Entry 1QOV (X-ray diffraction, 2.10 A resolution); this record covers chains L and M of the 3 polymer chains in the assembly.

== Chain L ==
Molecule: Photosynthetic reaction center
From: Rhodobacter sphaeroides
UniProtKB: P02954 (RCEL_RHOSH); residue numbers follow UniProt; this construct covers 1-281
Amino-acid sequence (281 residues; each row starts with the number of its first residue):
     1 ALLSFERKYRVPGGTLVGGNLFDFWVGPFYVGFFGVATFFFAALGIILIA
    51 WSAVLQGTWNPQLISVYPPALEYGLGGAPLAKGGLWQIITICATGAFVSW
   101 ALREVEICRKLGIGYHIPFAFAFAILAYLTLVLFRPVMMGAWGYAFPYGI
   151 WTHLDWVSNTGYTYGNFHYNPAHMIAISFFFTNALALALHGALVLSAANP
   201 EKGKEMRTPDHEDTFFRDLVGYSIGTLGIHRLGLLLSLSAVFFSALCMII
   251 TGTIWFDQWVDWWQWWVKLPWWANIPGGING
Bound ions: bacteriochlorophyll a Mg site 1 near His153 (its only coordinating residue here); bacteriochlorophyll a Mg site 2 near His173 (its only coordinating residue here); Fe2+: His190, His230 (shared with His219(M), Glu234(M), His266(M) of chain M)
Residues lining bound ligands:
  - bacteriochlorophyll a (BCL), molecule 1: Ile46, Ile49, Phe97, Tyr128, Leu131, Phe146, Ile150, Trp151, His153, Leu154, Trp156, Val157
  - bacteriochlorophyll a (BCL), molecule 2: Phe97, Phe121, Ala124, Ile125, Ala127, Tyr128, Leu131, Trp156, Val157, Ser158, Thr160, Gly161, Tyr162, Asn166, Phe167, His168, His173, Ala176, Ile177, Phe180, Phe181, Val241, Ser244, Ala245, Cys247, Met248
  - bacteriochlorophyll a (BCL), molecule 3: Val157, Tyr162, His168, Phe181
  - bacteriochlorophyll a / bacteriopheophytin a: His168, His173, Met174, Ile177, Ser178, Phe181, Thr182, Ala184, Leu185, Ala188, Leu189, Phe216, Leu219, Val220
  - bacteriopheophytin a (BPH): Thr38, Phe41, Ala42, Gly45, Ile49, Ile89, Cys92, Ala93, Ala96, Phe97, Trp100, Glu104, Ile117, Ala120, Phe121, Phe123, Ala124, Tyr128, Phe146, Tyr148, Gly149, Ile150, His153, Phe180, Ser237, Leu238, Val241
  - ubiquinone-10 (U10): Met174, Ile175, Ser178, Phe179, Thr182, Ala186, Leu189, His190, Leu193, Val194, Glu212, Asp213, Phe216, Tyr222, Ser223, Ile224, Gly225, Thr226, Ile229, Leu232, Leu236, Trp263

== Chain M ==
Molecule: Photosynthetic reaction center
From: Rhodobacter sphaeroides
UniProtKB: P02953 (RCEM_RHOSH); residues 1-307 here = UniProt positions 1-307
Amino-acid sequence (307 residues; row label = number of the first residue in the row):
     1 AEYQNIFSQVQVRGPADLGMTEDVNLANRSGVGPFSTLLGWFGNAQLGPI
    51 YLGSLGVLSLFSGLMWFFTIGIWFWYQAGWNPAVFLRDLFFFSLEPPAPE
   101 YGLSFAAPLKEGGLWLIASFFMFVAVWSWWGRTYLRAQALGMGKHTAWAF
   151 LSAIWLWMVLGFIRPILMGSWSEAVPYGIFSHLDWTNNFSLVHGNLFYNP
   201 FHGLSIAFLYGSALLFAMHGATILAVSRFGGERELEQIADRGTAAERAAL
   251 FWRWTMGFNWTMEGIHRWAIWMAVLVTLTGGIGILLSGTVVDNWYVWGQN
   301 HGMAPLN
Not modelled in the structure: 303-307
Sequence notes: engineered mutation Trp260 (Ala in P02953)
Bound ions: bacteriochlorophyll a Mg site 1 near His182 (its only coordinating residue here); bacteriochlorophyll a Mg site 2 near His202 (its only coordinating residue here); Fe2+: His219, Glu234, His266 (shared with His190(L), His230(L) of chain L)
Residues lining bound ligands:
  - bacteriochlorophyll a (BCL), molecule 1: Trp66, Met122, Val126, Phe150, Ala153, Ile154, Leu156, Trp157, Leu160, Trp185, Thr186, Asn187, Phe189, Ser190, Asn195, Leu196, Phe197, His202, Ser205, Ile206, Leu209, Tyr210, Val276, Thr277, Gly280, Gly281, Ile284
  - bacteriochlorophyll a (BCL), molecule 2: Thr186, Phe197, Tyr210
  - bacteriochlorophyll a (BCL), molecule 3: Phe197, Gly203, Ile206, Ala207, Tyr210, Gly211, Leu214
  - bacteriochlorophyll a / bacteriopheophytin a: Ser59, Leu60, Gly63, Leu64, Phe67, Met122, Ala125, Val126, Trp129, Thr133, Thr146, Ala149, Phe150, Ser152, Ala153, Trp157, Leu160, Val175, Ile179, His182, Leu183, Trp185, Thr186, Ala273, Val274, Thr277
  - bacteriopheophytin a (BPH): Tyr210, Ala213, Leu214, Ala217, Met218, Trp252, Thr255, Met256
  - speroidenone (SPN): Trp66, Phe67, Phe68, Ile70, Gly71, Ile72, Phe74, Trp75, Phe85, Leu89, Phe105, Trp115, Leu116, Ser119, Phe120, Met122, Phe123, Trp157, Met158, Leu160, Gly161, Phe162, Trp171, Val175, Tyr177, Gly178, Ile179, His182

== Interface between chain L and chain M ==
Contacting residue pairs (207):
  Ala1(L) - Arg253(M)  hydrogen bond (backbone-side chain)
  Leu2(L) - Arg253(M)
  Leu3(L) - Arg253(M)
  Phe5(L) - Arg241(M)
  Phe5(L) - Glu246(M)
  Glu6(L) - Leu250(M)
  Glu6(L) - Arg253(M)  salt bridge
  Glu6(L) - Trp254(M)  hydrogen bond
  Lys8(L) - Glu246(M)  salt bridge
  Tyr9(L) - Thr243(M)  hydrogen bond
  Tyr9(L) - Glu246(M)  hydrogen bond
  Tyr9(L) - Arg247(M)
  Tyr9(L) - Leu250(M)  hydrophobic
  Tyr9(L) - Trp254(M)
  Arg10(L) - Arg253(M)
  Arg10(L) - Trp254(M)
  Trp25(L) - Trp254(M)
  Pro28(L) - Arg253(M)
  Pro28(L) - Trp254(M)
  Phe29(L) - Trp254(M)
  Phe29(L) - Met256(M)
  Phe29(L) - Gly257(M)
  Tyr30(L) - Trp254(M)  hydrogen bond (backbone-backbone)
  Trp100(L) - Thr255(M)
  Arg103(L) - Trp254(M)  hydrogen bond (side chain-backbone)
  Arg103(L) - Thr255(M)  hydrogen bond (side chain-backbone)
  Glu104(L) - Phe251(M)
  Glu104(L) - Thr255(M)
  Ile107(L) - Phe251(M)  hydrophobic
  Ile107(L) - Trp254(M)  hydrophobic
  Ile107(L) - Thr255(M)
  Cys108(L) - Phe251(M)  hydrophobic
  Lys110(L) - Trp254(M)
  Leu111(L) - Arg247(M)  hydrogen bond (backbone-side chain)
  Leu111(L) - Phe251(M)
  Leu111(L) - Trp254(M)  hydrophobic
  Gly112(L) - Arg228(M)  hydrogen bond (backbone-side chain)
  Gly112(L) - Phe229(M)
  Ile113(L) - Ala225(M)
  Ile113(L) - Val226(M)  hydrophobic
  Ile113(L) - Arg228(M)
  Ile113(L) - Phe229(M)  hydrophobic
  Ile113(L) - Phe251(M)  hydrophobic
  Gly114(L) - Ala225(M)  hydrogen bond (backbone-backbone)
  Gly114(L) - Arg228(M)
  Tyr115(L) - Glu2(M)
  His116(L) - Gln4(M)  hydrogen bond (side chain-backbone)
  His116(L) - Ala221(M)
  His116(L) - Leu224(M)
  His116(L) - Ala225(M)
  Ile117(L) - Ala221(M)
  Ile117(L) - Thr222(M)
  Ile117(L) - Phe251(M)  hydrophobic
  Ile117(L) - Trp252(M)  hydrophobic
  Trp151(L) - Phe197(M)
  Leu154(L) - Phe197(M)
  Asp155(L) - Tyr198(M)
  Val157(L) - Phe197(M)  hydrophobic
  Tyr162(L) - Asn187(M)  hydrogen bond
  Tyr162(L) - Leu191(M)
  Asn166(L) - Leu183(M)
  Asn166(L) - Asn187(M)
  His168(L) - Leu183(M)  hydrogen bond (side chain-backbone)
  His168(L) - Thr186(M)
  His168(L) - Asn187(M)
  Tyr169(L) - Phe180(M)
  Tyr169(L) - Asp184(M)  hydrogen bond
  Met174(L) - Phe180(M)  hydrophobic
  Met174(L) - Leu183(M)  hydrophobic
  Phe180(L) - Leu209(M)
  Phe180(L) - Ala213(M)  hydrophobic
  Asn183(L) - Ser212(M)  hydrogen bond (side chain-backbone)
  Asn183(L) - Ala213(M)
  Asn183(L) - Phe216(M)
  Ala184(L) - Ala273(M)
  Ala186(L) - Phe216(M)
  Leu187(L) - Ser212(M)
  Leu187(L) - Phe216(M)
  Leu187(L) - Ala269(M)  hydrophobic
  Ala188(L) - Ala273(M)
  His190(L) - His219(M)
  His190(L) - Glu234(M)  salt bridge
  His190(L) - His266(M)  hydrogen bond
  Gly191(L) - His266(M)
  Ala192(L) - His145(M)
  Ala192(L) - Thr146(M)
  Ala192(L) - Ile270(M)  hydrophobic
  Val194(L) - Glu234(M)
  Val194(L) - Leu235(M)
  Val194(L) - His266(M)
  Leu195(L) - His145(M)
  Leu195(L) - Glu263(M)
  Leu195(L) - His266(M)
  Leu195(L) - Arg267(M)
  Leu195(L) - Ile270(M)  hydrophobic
  Ser196(L) - Met142(M)
  Ser196(L) - Gly143(M)  hydrogen bond (backbone-backbone)
  Ser196(L) - His145(M)
  Ala197(L) - Leu235(M)  hydrophobic
  Ala198(L) - Leu235(M)
  Asn199(L) - Gly143(M)
  Asn199(L) - His145(M)
  Asn199(L) - Glu263(M)  hydrogen bond
  Asn199(L) - Arg267(M)  hydrogen bond
  Pro200(L) - Gly141(M)
  Pro200(L) - Gly143(M)
  Glu201(L) - Gln138(M)
  Glu201(L) - Gly141(M)  hydrogen bond (backbone-backbone)
  Glu201(L) - Met142(M)
  Glu201(L) - Lys144(M)  salt bridge
  Met206(L) - Leu235(M)
  Arg207(L) - Glu22(M)  salt bridge
  Arg207(L) - Leu140(M)  hydrogen bond (side chain-backbone)
  Arg207(L) - Gly141(M)
  Arg207(L) - Met142(M)
  Arg207(L) - Leu235(M)
  Thr208(L) - Leu235(M)
  Pro209(L) - Leu235(M)
  Asp210(L) - Met20(M)
  His211(L) - Met20(M)
  His211(L) - Glu22(M)  salt bridge
  His211(L) - Met142(M)
  Glu212(L) - Leu235(M)
  Asp213(L) - Asn44(M)  hydrogen bond
  Thr214(L) - Gly19(M)
  Thr214(L) - Met20(M)  hydrogen bond (side chain-backbone)
  Thr214(L) - Arg29(M)
  Thr214(L) - Leu140(M)
  Phe215(L) - Thr133(M)
  Phe215(L) - Ala137(M)
  Phe215(L) - Leu140(M)  hydrophobic
  Phe215(L) - Thr146(M)
  Arg217(L) - Asn44(M)
  Arg217(L) - Gln46(M)
  Arg217(L) - Gly48(M)
  Arg217(L) - Pro49(M)
  Arg217(L) - Ile50(M)
  Asp218(L) - Val24(M)
  Asp218(L) - Arg29(M)  salt bridge
  Asp218(L) - Ile50(M)
  Asp218(L) - Tyr51(M)  hydrogen bond (backbone-backbone)
  Asp218(L) - Arg132(M)  hydrogen bond (backbone-side chain)
  Leu219(L) - Trp129(M)
  Leu219(L) - Arg132(M)  hydrogen bond (backbone-side chain)
  Leu219(L) - Thr133(M)
  Val220(L) - Ile50(M)
  Gly221(L) - Leu47(M)
  Gly221(L) - Gly48(M)  hydrogen bond (backbone-backbone)
  Gly221(L) - Ile50(M)
  Tyr222(L) - Leu39(M)  hydrophobic
  Tyr222(L) - Asn44(M)  hydrogen bond (side chain-backbone)
  Tyr222(L) - Gln46(M)
  Tyr222(L) - Leu47(M)  hydrophobic
  Ser223(L) - Asn44(M)  hydrogen bond (backbone-side chain)
  Ile224(L) - Gly43(M)
  Ile224(L) - Asn44(M)  hydrogen bond (backbone-backbone)
  Gly225(L) - Asn44(M)
  Thr226(L) - Glu232(M)
  Leu227(L) - Asn5(M)
  Leu227(L) - Leu224(M)  hydrophobic
  Leu227(L) - Glu232(M)
  Gly228(L) - Phe42(M)
  Ile229(L) - Phe216(M)
  His230(L) - His219(M)  hydrogen bond
  His230(L) - Gly220(M)
  His230(L) - Ile223(M)
  His230(L) - Glu234(M)  salt bridge
  Arg231(L) - Tyr3(M)
  Arg231(L) - Asn5(M)  hydrogen bond
  Arg231(L) - Ile6(M)  hydrogen bond (side chain-backbone)
  Arg231(L) - Phe7(M)
  Arg231(L) - Ser8(M)  hydrogen bond
  Arg231(L) - Trp41(M)
  Arg231(L) - Phe42(M)  hydrogen bond (side chain-backbone)
  Arg231(L) - Leu224(M)
  Leu232(L) - Phe42(M)
  Gly233(L) - Phe216(M)
  Leu234(L) - Ala217(M)
  Leu234(L) - Leu224(M)  hydrophobic
  Leu235(L) - Phe42(M)  hydrophobic
  Ser237(L) - Ala213(M)  hydrogen bond (side chain-backbone)
  Ser237(L) - Phe216(M)
  Ser237(L) - Ala217(M)  hydrogen bond (side chain-backbone)
  Trp263(L) - Phe180(M)  hydrophobic
  Trp266(L) - Leu86(M)  hydrogen bond (side chain-backbone)
  Trp266(L) - Arg87(M)  hydrogen bond (side chain-backbone)
  Val267(L) - Arg87(M)
  Trp272(L) - Ala83(M)
  Trp272(L) - Leu86(M)  hydrophobic
  Trp272(L) - Arg87(M)  hydrogen bond (backbone-side chain)
  Ala273(L) - Arg87(M)
  Ile275(L) - Asn81(M)
  Ile275(L) - Ala83(M)  hydrophobic
  Ile275(L) - Val84(M)  hydrophobic
  Ile275(L) - Arg87(M)  hydrogen bond (backbone-side chain)
  Pro276(L) - Val84(M)
  Gly277(L) - Arg87(M)  hydrogen bond (backbone-side chain)
  Gly278(L) - Gln77(M)
  Gly278(L) - Val84(M)
  Gly278(L) - Asp88(M)
  Ile279(L) - Asp88(M)  hydrogen bond (backbone-side chain)
  Ile279(L) - Phe91(M)  hydrophobic
  Ile279(L) - Phe92(M)  hydrophobic
  Asn280(L) - Arg87(M)
  Asn280(L) - Asp88(M)  hydrogen bond
  Asn280(L) - Phe91(M)
  Gly281(L) - Arg87(M)
Interface residues without a listed pair, chain L (99 interface residues in all): Ala120, Ser158, Phe181, Leu189, Leu193, Lys204
Interface residues without a listed pair, chain M (100 interface residues in all): Asp17, Ala78, Phe90, Arg136, Asn195, Tyr210, Leu215, Met218, Ile238, Ala239, Ala249, Met272

== Overview ==
99 residues of chain L face 100 of chain M across their interface; the contacts include 44 hydrogen bonds and
8 salt bridges. Polar contacts include Glu6(L)-Arg253(M), Lys8(L)-Glu246(M) and His190(L)-Glu234(M).
Chain L is Photosynthetic reaction center and chain M is Photosynthetic reaction center, both from Rhodobacter
sphaeroides; the structure, Photosynthetic reaction center mutant with ala M260 replaced with trp (chain M,
A260W), was determined by X-ray diffraction.
